7N0C - chains A and B of the 4 polymer chains in the assembly; structure by electron microscopy, 3.40 A resolution.

[Chain A]
Name: Non-structural protein 10
Organism: Severe acute respiratory syndrome coronavirus 2
UniProtKB: P0DTD1 (R1AB_SARS2); residues 1-139 here correspond to UniProt positions 4254-4392 (UniProt number = residue number + 4253)
Amino-acid sequence (139 residues; each row starts with the number of its first residue):
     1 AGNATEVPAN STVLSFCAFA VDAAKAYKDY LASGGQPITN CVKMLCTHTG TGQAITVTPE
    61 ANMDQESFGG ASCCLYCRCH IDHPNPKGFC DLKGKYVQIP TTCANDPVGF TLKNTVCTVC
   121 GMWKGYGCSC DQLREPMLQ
Unresolved in the structure: 132-139
Metal / ion sites: Zn2+ site 1: Cys74, Cys77, His83, Cys90; Zn2+ site 2: Cys117, Cys120, Cys128, Cys130
UniProt features mapped onto this chain:
  - binding site (Zn(2+)): Cys74, Cys77, His83, Cys90, Cys117, Cys120, Cys128, Cys130
  - site: Gln139 (Cleavage)
What the authors report for this chain:
  - binding site for the 37-nt RNA strand: Ala1

[Chain B]
Name: Proofreading exoribonuclease
Organism: Severe acute respiratory syndrome coronavirus 2
Notes: EC 3.1.13.-
UniProtKB: P0DTD1 (R1AB_SARS2); residues 1-527 here correspond to UniProt positions 5926-6452 (UniProt number = residue number + 5925)
Amino-acid sequence (527 residues; each row starts with the number of its first residue):
     1 AENVTGLFKD CSKVITGLHP TQAPTHLSVD TKFKTEGLCV DIPGIPKDMT YRRLISMMGF
    61 KMNYQVNGYP NMFITREEAI RHVRAWIGFD VEGCHATREA VGTNLPLQLG FSTGVNLVAV
   121 PTGYVDTPNN TDFSRVSAKP PPGDQFKHLI PLMYKGLPWN VVRIKIVQML SDTLKNLSDR
   181 VVFVLWAHGF ALTSMKYFVK IGPERTCCLC DRRATCFSTA SDTYACWHHS IGFDYVYNPF
   241 MIDVQQWGFT GNLQSNHDLY CQVHGNAHVA SCDAIMTRCL AVHECFVKRV DWTIEYPIIG
   301 DELKINAACR KVQHMVVKAA LLADKFPVLH DIGNPKAIKC VPQADVEWKF YDAQPCSDKA
   361 YKIEELFYSY ATHSDKFTDG VCLFWNCNVD RYPANSIVCR FDTRVLSNLN LPGCDGGSLY
   421 VNKHAFHTPA FDKSAFVNLK QLPFFYYSDS PCESHGKQVV SDIDYVPLKS ATCITRCNLG
   481 GAVCRHHANE YRLYLDAYNM MISAGFSLWV YKQFDTYNLW NTFTRLQ
Unresolved in the structure: 455-464, 524-527
Sequence notes: engineered mutation Ala191 (Glu6116 in P0DTD1)
Metal / ion sites: Mg2+ site 1: Asp90, Glu92, Asp273 (shared with 1 residue of chain D); Mg2+ site 2: Asp90 (shared with 1 residue of chain D); Zn2+ site 1: Cys207, Cys210, Cys226, His229; Zn2+ site 2: His257, Cys261, His264, Cys279; Zn2+ site 3: Cys452, Cys477, Cys484, His487
UniProt features mapped onto this chain:
  - region: Cys414 to Thr428 (GpppA-binding)
  - active site: Asp90, Glu92, His268, Asp273
  - binding site (Mg(2+)): Asp90, Glu92, His268, Asp273
  - binding site (Zn(2+)): Cys207, Cys210, Cys226, His229, His257, Cys261, His264, Cys279, Cys452, Cys477, Cys484, His487
  - binding site (S-adenosyl-L-methionine): Asp331 to Ala337
  - site: Gln527 (Cleavage)
What the authors report for this chain:
  - mutagenesis - E191A: abolished catalytic activity
  - binding site for the 37-nt RNA strand: Lys9, His95, Asn104
  - binding site for the 33-nt RNA strand: Glu92, Gly93, His95, Phe146, Trp186, Gln245
  - catalytic residues: His268 (citing earlier work)
  - specificity-determining residues: His95 (proposed by the authors, not directly observed)

[How chain A and chain B interact]
Residue-residue contacts - 102 pairs, chain A then chain B:
  Ala1(A) - Lys9(B)  hydrogen bond (backbone-side chain)
  Ala1(A) - Gly102(B)
  Gly2(A) - Asp10(B)
  Asn3(A) - Lys9(B)
  Asn3(A) - Asp10(B)  hydrogen bond (backbone-backbone)
  Ala4(A) - Thr5(B)
  Ala4(A) - Leu27(B)
  Thr5(A) - Phe8(B)  hydrogen bond (side chain-backbone)
  Thr5(A) - Asp10(B)
  Thr5(A) - Pro24(B)
  Thr5(A) - Thr25(B)  hydrogen bond (backbone-side chain)
  Thr5(A) - Leu27(B)
  Thr5(A) - Ser28(B)  hydrogen bond
  Glu6(A) - Val4(B)
  Glu6(A) - Thr5(B)  hydrogen bond (backbone-backbone)
  Glu6(A) - Leu7(B)
  Glu6(A) - Phe8(B)
  Glu6(A) - Thr25(B)
  Val7(A) - Asn3(B)
  Val7(A) - Thr5(B)
  Pro8(A) - Asn3(B)
  Pro8(A) - Val4(B)
  Ser11(A) - Lys61(B)
  Thr12(A) - Asn63(B)  hydrogen bond
  Thr12(A) - Tyr64(B)
  Leu14(A) - Phe8(B)  hydrophobic
  Ser15(A) - Leu7(B)
  Ser15(A) - Phe60(B)
  Ser15(A) - Lys61(B)  hydrogen bond (side chain-backbone)
  Ser15(A) - Met62(B)
  Phe16(A) - Tyr64(B)  hydrophobic
  Phe16(A) - Tyr69(B)  hydrophobic
  Phe16(A) - Ile201(B)  hydrophobic
  Ala18(A) - Phe60(B)  hydrophobic
  Ala18(A) - Lys196(B)
  Phe19(A) - Met62(B)  hydrophobic
  Phe19(A) - Met195(B)
  Phe19(A) - Lys196(B)
  Phe19(A) - Val199(B)
  Phe19(A) - Ile201(B)
  Ala20(A) - Lys200(B)
  Ala20(A) - Ile201(B)
  Val21(A) - Lys200(B)
  Val21(A) - Ile201(B)
  Val21(A) - Phe217(B)  hydrophobic
  Val21(A) - Tyr224(B)
  Val21(A) - Tyr237(B)  hydrophobic
  Lys25(A) - Tyr69(B)  hydrogen bond
  Ala26(A) - Tyr69(B)
  Asp29(A) - Val66(B)
  Asp29(A) - Tyr69(B)
  Tyr30(A) - Val66(B)  hydrophobic
  Ser33(A) - Gln65(B)
  Ser33(A) - Asn67(B)
  Asn40(A) - Thr25(B)
  Asn40(A) - His26(B)  hydrogen bond (backbone-backbone)
  Asn40(A) - Leu27(B)
  Cys41(A) - His26(B)
  Val42(A) - Pro20(B)
  Val42(A) - Ala23(B)
  Val42(A) - His26(B)
  Val42(A) - Cys39(B)  hydrophobic
  Lys43(A) - Leu38(B)
  Lys43(A) - Cys39(B)  hydrogen bond (backbone-backbone)
  Met44(A) - Pro20(B)  hydrophobic
  Met44(A) - Cys39(B)
  Leu45(A) - Leu38(B)  hydrophobic
  Leu45(A) - Cys39(B)  hydrogen bond (backbone-backbone)
  Thr58(A) - Asp41(B)
  Pro59(A) - Asp41(B)
  Gly70(A) - Thr21(B)
  Ala71(A) - Gln22(B)
  Ala71(A) - Ala23(B)
  Ser72(A) - Ala23(B)  hydrogen bond (side chain-backbone)
  Ser72(A) - Pro24(B)  hydrogen bond (side chain-backbone)
  Ser72(A) - Thr25(B)
  Arg78(A) - Phe8(B)
  Arg78(A) - Pro24(B)  hydrogen bond (side chain-backbone)
  Arg78(A) - Thr25(B)
  Cys79(A) - Phe8(B)
  His80(A) - Phe8(B)
  His80(A) - Ile55(B)
  His80(A) - Met57(B)
  His80(A) - Tyr124(B)
  His80(A) - Asp126(B)
  His80(A) - Thr131(B)
  Ile81(A) - Lys196(B)
  Gly88(A) - Asn130(B)
  Phe89(A) - Asn129(B)
  Phe89(A) - Asn130(B)
  Cys90(A) - Asn129(B)  hydrogen bond (backbone-backbone)
  Lys93(A) - Gln22(B)
  Lys93(A) - Asp126(B)  salt bridge
  Lys93(A) - Thr127(B)  hydrogen bond (side chain-backbone)
  Lys93(A) - Pro128(B)
  Gly94(A) - Thr21(B)  hydrogen bond (backbone-side chain)
  Gly94(A) - Gln22(B)
  Gly94(A) - Lys47(B)  hydrogen bond (backbone-side chain)
  Lys95(A) - Thr21(B)  hydrogen bond (backbone-side chain)
  Tyr96(A) - His19(B)
  Tyr96(A) - Pro20(B)
  Tyr96(A) - Asp41(B)
Also at the interface, not in a pair above, chain A (48 interface residues in all): Gly69, Cys77, His83, Leu92
Also at the interface, not in a pair above, chain B (54 interface residues in all): Cys11, Val29, Glu36, Tyr51, Val101, Leu192

[In short]
Chain A and chain B form an interface of 48 and 54 residues respectively; the contacts include 20 hydrogen
bonds and 1 salt bridge. Polar pairs include Lys93(A)-Asp126(B), Ala1(A)-Lys9(B) and Thr5(A)-Phe8(B). The
paper reports the catalytic residue His268(B); E191A of chain B abolishes catalytic activity.
Chain A is Non-structural protein 10 and chain B is Proofreading exoribonuclease, both from Severe acute
respiratory syndrome coronavirus 2; the structure, Cryo-EM structure of the monomeric form of SARS-CoV-2
nsp10-nsp14 (E191A)-RNA complex, was determined by electron microscopy, deposited together with 7N0B and 7N0D.
